Entry 3RWH (X-ray diffraction, 2.60 A resolution); this record covers chains A and C of the 3 polymer chains in the assembly.

Chain A:
Molecule: Major histocompatibility complex class I
Source organism: Macaca mulatta
UniProtKB: Q9GJ77 (Q9GJ77_MACMU); residues 1-276 here correspond to UniProt positions 24-299 (UniProt number = residue number + 23)
Chain sequence (276 residues; row label = number of the first residue in the row):
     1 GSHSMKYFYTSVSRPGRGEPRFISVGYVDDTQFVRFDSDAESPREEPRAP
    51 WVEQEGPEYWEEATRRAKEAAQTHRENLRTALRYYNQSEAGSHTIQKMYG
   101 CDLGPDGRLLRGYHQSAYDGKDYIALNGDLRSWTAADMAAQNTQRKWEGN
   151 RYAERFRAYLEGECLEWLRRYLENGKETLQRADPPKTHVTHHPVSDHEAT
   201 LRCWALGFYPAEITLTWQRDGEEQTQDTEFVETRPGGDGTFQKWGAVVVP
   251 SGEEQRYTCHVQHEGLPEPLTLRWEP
Disulfide bonds: Cys101-Cys164, Cys203-Cys259

Chain C:
Molecule: Pol MF8 peptide from Pol protein
UniProtKB: Q5QGH9 (Q5QGH9_SIVCZ); residues 1-8 here correspond to UniProt positions 372-379 (UniProt number = residue number + 371)
Chain sequence (8 residues; each row starts with the number of its first residue):
     1 MRHVLEPF

Interface between chain A and chain C:
Pairs across the interface (43):
  Tyr7(A) - Met1(C)  hydrogen bond (side chain-backbone)
  Tyr7(A) - Arg2(C)
  Tyr9(A) - Arg2(C)  hydrogen bond
  Ser24(A) - Arg2(C)  hydrogen bond
  Phe36(A) - Arg2(C)
  Glu45(A) - Arg2(C)  salt bridge
  Tyr59(A) - Met1(C)  hydrophobic
  Arg66(A) - Met1(C)
  Arg66(A) - Arg2(C)  hydrogen bond (side chain-backbone)
  Glu69(A) - Val4(C)
  Ala70(A) - Leu5(C)  hydrophobic
  Thr73(A) - Leu5(C)
  Thr73(A) - Glu6(C)
  Thr73(A) - Pro7(C)
  His74(A) - Leu5(C)
  Glu76(A) - Pro7(C)
  Asn77(A) - Pro7(C)
  Asn77(A) - Phe8(C)  hydrogen bond (side chain-backbone)
  Tyr84(A) - Phe8(C)  hydrogen bond (side chain-backbone)
  Lys97(A) - Leu5(C)
  Lys97(A) - Glu6(C)
  Tyr99(A) - Arg2(C)
  Tyr99(A) - His3(C)  hydrogen bond (side chain-backbone)
  Tyr99(A) - Leu5(C)  hydrophobic
  Ser116(A) - Phe8(C)
  Tyr123(A) - Phe8(C)  hydrophobic
  Thr143(A) - Phe8(C)  hydrogen bond (side chain-backbone)
  Lys146(A) - Pro7(C)  hydrogen bond (side chain-backbone)
  Lys146(A) - Phe8(C)
  Trp147(A) - Glu6(C)
  Trp147(A) - Pro7(C)  hydrogen bond (side chain-backbone)
  Trp147(A) - Phe8(C)  hydrophobic
  Tyr152(A) - His3(C)  hydrogen bond
  Tyr152(A) - Leu5(C)
  Tyr152(A) - Glu6(C)
  Arg155(A) - Glu6(C)  salt bridge
  Phe156(A) - His3(C)
  Tyr159(A) - Met1(C)  hydrogen bond (side chain-backbone)
  Tyr159(A) - Arg2(C)
  Tyr159(A) - His3(C)
  Glu163(A) - Met1(C)
  Trp167(A) - Met1(C)
  Tyr171(A) - Met1(C)  hydrogen bond (side chain-backbone)
Other interface residues (no listed pair), chain A (35 interface residues in all): Met5, Glu62, Ala63, Ala67, Thr80, Ile95, Asn150

In short:
35 residues of chain A face 8 of chain C across their interface; the contacts include 13 hydrogen bonds and 2
salt bridges. Polar contacts include Glu45(A)-Arg2(C), Arg155(A)-Glu6(C) and Tyr7(A)-Met1(C).
Chain A is Major histocompatibility complex class I (Macaca mulatta) and chain C is Pol MF8 peptide from Pol
protein; the structure, Rhesus macaque MHC class I molecule Mamu-B*17-MF8, was determined by X-ray diffraction
(same publication as 3RWC, 3RWD, 3RWE, 3RWF, 3RWG, 3RWI and 3RWJ).
